PDB entry 1EYG | X-ray diffraction, 2.80 A resolution | chains R and A of the 3 polymer chains in the assembly

# Chain R
Molecule: Single stranded 28-mer of d(c)
Sequence (35 nucleotides; numbered 101 to 135; the number before each row is that of its first residue):
   101 CCCCCCCCCCCCCCCCCCCCCCCCCCCCCCCCCCC
Not modelled in the structure: 101-102, 117-118, 128-135

# Chain A
Molecule: Single-strand DNA-binding protein
Organism: Escherichia coli
Notes: fragment: chymotryptic fragment
Reference sequence: P0AGE0 (SSB_ECOLI); residues 1000-1115 here correspond to UniProt positions 1-116 (UniProt number = residue number - 999)
Amino-acid sequence (116 residues; numbered 1000 to 1115; the number before each row is that of its first residue):
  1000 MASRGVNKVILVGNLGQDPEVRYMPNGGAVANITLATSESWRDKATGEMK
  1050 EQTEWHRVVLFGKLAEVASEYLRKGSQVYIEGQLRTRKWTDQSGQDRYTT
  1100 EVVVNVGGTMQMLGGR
Not modelled in the structure: 1000, 1113-1115
Curated features (UniProtKB/Swiss-Prot):
  - DNA-binding region: Trp1054 to Phe1060

# Chain R / chain A interface
Contacting residue pairs (48; chain R residue first):
  DC107(R) with Thr1085(A), hydrogen bond to the base; Tyr1097(A), phosphate contact; Thr1099(A), base contact
  DC108(R) with Tyr1097(A), hydrogen bond to the phosphate
  DC111(R) with Glu1053(A), phosphate contact
  DC112(R) with Glu1038(A), phosphate contact; Trp1040(A), hydrogen bond to the phosphate; Gln1051(A), phosphate contact; Glu1053(A), phosphate contact
  DC113(R) with Glu1038(A), phosphate contact; Ser1039(A), hydrogen bond to the phosphate; Trp1040(A), phosphate contact
  DC114(R) with Glu1038(A), phosphate contact; Ser1039(A), hydrogen bond to the phosphate
  DC119(R) with Glu1050(A), hydrogen bond to the base
  DC120(R) with Asn1013(A), phosphate contact; Ser1037(A), hydrogen bond to the base; Glu1050(A), hydrogen bond to the base; Thr1052(A), hydrogen bond to the base; Trp1054(A), phosphate contact; Lys1073(A), salt bridge to the phosphate
  DC121(R) with Gln1051(A), base contact; Thr1052(A), base contact; Trp1054(A), hydrogen bond to the phosphate
  DC122(R) with Gly1015(A), base contact; Gln1016(A), base contact; Thr1033(A), base contact; Trp1054(A), base contact
  DC123(R) with Trp1054(A), base contact
  DC124(R) with Thr1033(A), hydrogen bond to the base; Trp1054(A), base contact; Arg1056(A), base contact
  DC125(R) with Asn1031(A), phosphate contact; Arg1056(A), hydrogen bond to the phosphate; Arg1086(A), salt bridge to the phosphate; Trp1088(A), phosphate contact; Thr1098(A), hydrogen bond to the phosphate
  DC126(R) with Arg1021(A), hydrogen bond to the sugar; Met1023(A), sugar contact; Val1029(A), phosphate contact; Asn1031(A), hydrogen bond to the phosphate; Arg1056(A), salt bridge to the phosphate; Val1058(A), phosphate contact; Arg1086(A), salt bridge to the phosphate; Glu1100(A), phosphate contact
  DC127(R) with Met1023(A), phosphate contact; Phe1060(A), sugar contact; Arg1084(A), hydrogen bond to the phosphate
Interface residues without a listed pair, chain R (16 interface residues in all): DC104
Interface residues without a listed pair, chain A (32 interface residues in all): Arg1003, His1055, Asn1104

# Summary
Chain R and chain A form an interface of 16 and 32 residues respectively; the contacts include 16 hydrogen
bonds and 4 salt bridges. Polar pairs include DC107(R)-Thr1085(A), DC119(R)-Glu1050(A) and
DC120(R)-Ser1037(A). UniProt lists a DNA-binding region on chain A.
Chain R is Single stranded 28-mer of d(c) and chain A is Single-strand DNA-binding protein (Escherichia coli);
the structure, Crystal structure of chymotryptic fragment of E. coli ssb bound to two 35-mer single strand
DNAS, was determined by X-ray diffraction.
